7ZA0 - chain AAA; structure by X-ray diffraction, 2.10 A resolution.

== Chain AAA ==
Name: Beta-lactoglobulin
Organism: Bos taurus
UniProtKB: P02754 (LACB_BOVIN); residues 1-162 here correspond to UniProt positions 17-178 (UniProt number = residue number + 16)
Amino-acid sequence (162 residues; numbered 1 to 162; the number before each row is that of its first residue):
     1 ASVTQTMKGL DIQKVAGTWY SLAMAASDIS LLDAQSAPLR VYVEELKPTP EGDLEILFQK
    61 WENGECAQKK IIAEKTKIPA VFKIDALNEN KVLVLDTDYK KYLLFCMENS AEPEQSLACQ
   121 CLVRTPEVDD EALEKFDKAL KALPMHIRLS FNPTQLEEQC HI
Not modelled in the structure: 1-2, 87-88, 110-114
Disulfide bonds: Cys-66/Cys-160, Cys-106/Cys-119
Sequence notes: engineered mutation Ala-1 (Leu17 in P02754), Ser-2 (Ile18 in P02754), Phe-58 (Leu74 in P02754)
Small-molecule neighbours: Pramocaine (PX9): Leu-39, Val-41, Val-43, Leu-46, Leu-54, Ile-56, Phe-58, Ile-71, Ile-84, Asn-90, Val-92, Val-94, Leu-103, Phe-105, Met-107

== In short ==
Bound to chain AAA: Pramocaine.
Chain AAA is Beta-lactoglobulin (Bos taurus); the structure, Mutant L58F of recombinant bovine
beta-lactoglobulin in complex with pramocaine, was determined by X-ray diffraction together with 7ZLF and 7ZCD
from the same study.
